7PY3 - chains A and C of the 9 polymer chains in the assembly; structure by electron microscopy, 3.80 A resolution.

Chain A:
Molecule: DNA-directed RNA polymerase subunit alpha
From: Escherichia coli
Notes: EC 2.7.7.6
Reference sequence: P0A7Z4 (RPOA_ECOLI); residue numbers follow UniProt; this construct covers 1-329
Chain sequence (329 residues; row label = number of the first residue in the row):
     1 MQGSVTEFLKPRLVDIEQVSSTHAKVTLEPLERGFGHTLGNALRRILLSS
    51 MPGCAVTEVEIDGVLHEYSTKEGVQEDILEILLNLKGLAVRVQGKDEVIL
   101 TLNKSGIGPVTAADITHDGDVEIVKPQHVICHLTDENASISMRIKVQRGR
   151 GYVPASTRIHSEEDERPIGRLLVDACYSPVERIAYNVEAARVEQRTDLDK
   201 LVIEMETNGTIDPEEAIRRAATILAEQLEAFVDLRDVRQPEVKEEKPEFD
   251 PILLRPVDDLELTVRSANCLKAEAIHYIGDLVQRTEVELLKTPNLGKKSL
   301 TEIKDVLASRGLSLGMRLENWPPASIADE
Disordered / not traced: 1-5, 235-329
Curated features (UniProtKB/Swiss-Prot):
  - region: E162 to E165 (Required for interaction with Crp at class II promoters)
  - modified residue: R265 (ADP-ribosylarginine), K297 (N6-acetyllysine), K298 (N6-acetyllysine)
  - mutagenesis: R45 (R45C: In rpoA112; temperature-sensitive, blocks RNA polymerase assembly), E162 to E165 (5-fold decrease in CRP-class II promoter-dependent transcription), E165 (E165K: 5-fold decrease in CRP-class II promoter-dependent transcription), R191 (R191C: In rpoA101; temperature-sensitive)

Chain C:
Molecule: DNA-directed RNA polymerase subunit beta
From: Escherichia coli
Notes: EC 2.7.7.6
Reference sequence: P0A8V4 (RPOB_ECO57); residues 1-1342 here = UniProt positions 1-1342
Chain sequence (1342 residues; numbered 1 to 1342; the number before each row is that of its first residue):
     1 MVYSYTEKKRIRKDFGKRPQVLDVPYLLSIQLDSFQKFIEQDPEGQYGLE
    51 AAFRSVFPIQSYSGNSELQYVSYRLGEPVFDVQECQIRGVTYSAPLRVKL
   101 RLVIYEREAPEGTVKDIKEQEVYMGEIPLMTDNGTFVINGTERVIVSQLH
   151 RSPGVFFDSDKGKTHSSGKVLYNARIIPYRGSWLDFEFDPKDNLFVRIDR
   201 RRKLPATIILRALNYTTEQILDLFFEKVIFEIRDNKLQMELVPERLRGET
   251 ASFDIEANGKVYVEKGRRITARHIRQLEKDDVKLIEVPVEYIAGKVVAKD
   301 YIDESTGELICAANMELSLDLLAKLSQSGHKRIETLFTNDLDHGPYISET
   351 LRVDPTNDRLSALVEIYRMMRPGEPPTREAAESLFENLFFSEDRYDLSAV
   401 GRMKFNRSLLREEIEGSGILSKDDIIDVMKKLIDIRNGKGEVDDIDHLGN
   451 RRIRSVGEMAENQFRVGLVRVERAVKERLSLGDLDTLMPQDMINAKPISA
   501 AVKEFFGSSQLSQFMDQNNPLSEITHKRRISALGPGGLTRERAGFEVRDV
   551 HPTHYGRVCPIETPEGPNIGLINSLSVYAQTNEYGFLETPYRKVTDGVVT
   601 DEIHYLSAIEEGNYVIAQANSNLDEEGHFVEDLVTCRSKGESSLFSRDQV
   651 DYMDVSTQQVVSVGASLIPFLEHDDANRALMGANMQRQAVPTLRADKPLV
   701 GTGMERAVAVDSGVTAVAKRGGVVQYVDASRIVIKVNEDEMYPGEAGIDI
   751 YNLTKYTRSNQNTCINQMPCVSLGEPVERGDVLADGPSTDLGELALGQNM
   801 RVAFMPWNGYNFEDSILVSERVVQEDRFTTIHIQELACVSRDTKLGPEEI
   851 TADIPNVGEAALSKLDESGIVYIGAEVTGGDILVGKVTPKGETQLTPEEK
   901 LLRAIFGEKASDVKDSSLRVPNGVSGTVIDVQVFTRDGVEKDKRALEIEE
   951 MQLKQAKKDLSEELQILEAGLFSRIRAVLVAGGVEAEKLDKLPRDRWLEL
  1001 GLTDEEKQNQLEQLAEQYDELKHEFEKKLEAKRRKITQGDDLAPGVLKIV
  1051 KVYLAVKRRIQPGDKMAGRHGNKGVISKINPIEDMPYDENGTPVDIVLNP
  1101 LGVPSRMNIGQILETHLGMAAKGIGDKINAMLKQQQEVAKLREFIQRAYD
  1151 LGADVRQKVDLSTFSDEEVMRLAENLRKGMPIATPVFDGAKEAEIKELLK
  1201 LGDLPTSGQIRLYDGRTGEQFERPVTVGYMYMLKLNHLVDDKMHARSTGS
  1251 YSLVTQQPLGGKAQFGGQRFGEMEVWALEAYGAAYTLQEMLTVKSDDVNG
  1301 RTKMYKNIVDGNHQMEPGMPESFNVLLKEIRSLGINIELEDE
Disordered / not traced: 1
Curated features (UniProtKB/Swiss-Prot):
  - modified residue (N6-acetyllysine): K1022, K1200

Chain A / chain C interface:
Pairs across the interface - 56 pairs, chain A then chain C:
  H37(A) with G1218(C)
  N41(A) with G1215(C); G1218(C)
  R44(A) with E1083(C); Y1087(C)
  R45(A) with E1083(C); D1084(C), salt bridge; G1215(C), hydrogen bond (side chain-backbone); R1216(C)
  L48(A) with I1082(C), hydrophobic; E1083(C)
  S49(A) with E1083(C), hydrogen bond
  L65(A) with G874(C)
  H66(A) with G874(C); T927(C); I929(C)
  E67(A) with K1057(C), salt bridge
  Y68(A) with Y756(C); I831(C), hydrophobic; I929(C), hydrophobic; A1055(C), hydrophobic; K1057(C)
  T70(A) with A729(C)
  G73(A) with D728(C)
  V74(A) with A729(C)
  Q75(A) with V727(C); D728(C); A729(C); P769(C); V771(C), hydrogen bond (side chain-backbone); S772(C)
  D77(A) with A729(C); K755(C), salt bridge; Y756(C), hydrogen bond
  L79(A) with L693(C), hydrophobic; Y756(C)
  E80(A) with R694(C)
  L83(A) with L693(C), hydrophobic; R694(C)
  K86(A) with Q824(C); D826(C), salt bridge
  T134(A) with V727(C), hydrogen bond (side chain-backbone)
  D135(A) with Y726(C), hydrogen bond
  Y152(A) with E820(C)
  I159(A) with E876(C)
  I168(A) with G874(C)
  D174(A) with D826(C); R1059(C), salt bridge
  C176(A) with Q824(C)
  E181(A) with R821(C), hydrogen bond (backbone-side chain)
  R182(A) with N1090(C), hydrogen bond (side chain-backbone); T1092(C)
  I183(A) with G1091(C)
  A184(A) with E1089(C); G1091(C)
  Y185(A) with Y1087(C)
Interface residues without a listed pair, chain A (33 interface residues in all): E76, N186
Interface residues without a listed pair, chain C (42 interface residues in all): N766, M768, L773, V823, I873, A875, V1056, T1217

In short:
33 residues of chain A face 42 of chain C across their interface; the contacts include 8 hydrogen bonds and 5
salt bridges. Polar pairs include R45(A)-D1084(C), E67(A)-K1057(C) and D77(A)-K755(C). Curated annotation
(UniProt) lists 6 mutagenesis sites on chain A.
Here chain A is DNA-directed RNA polymerase subunit alpha and chain C is DNA-directed RNA polymerase subunit
beta, both from Escherichia coli. Entry 7PY3 (CryoEM structure of E.coli RNA polymerase elongation complex
bound to NusA (the consensus NusA-EC)) was determined by electron microscopy, deposited together with 7PY0,
7PY1, 7PY5, 7PY6, 7PY7, 7PY8 and 4 further entries.
